PDB entry 7MK6 | X-ray diffraction, 3.10 A resolution | chains B and C of the 3 polymer chains in the assembly

# Chain B
Protein: Fab light chain
Source organism: synthetic construct
Notes: antibody fragment or engineered binder
Chain sequence (215 residues; numbered 1 to 215; the number before each row is that of its first residue):
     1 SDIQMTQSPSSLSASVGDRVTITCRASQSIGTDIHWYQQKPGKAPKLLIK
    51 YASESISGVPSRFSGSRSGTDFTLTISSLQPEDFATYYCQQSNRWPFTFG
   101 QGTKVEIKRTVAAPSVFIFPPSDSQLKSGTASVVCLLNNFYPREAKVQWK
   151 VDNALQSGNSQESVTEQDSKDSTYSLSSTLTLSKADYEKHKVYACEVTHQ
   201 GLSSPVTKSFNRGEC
Unresolved in the structure: 1, 53, 194, 199-215
Disulfides: Cys24-Cys89, Cys135-Cys195

# Chain C
Protein: pH-gated potassium channel KcsA
Source organism: Streptomyces lividans
UniProt: P0A334 (KCSA_STRLI); residues 26-121 here = UniProt positions 26-121
Chain sequence (96 residues; row label = number of the first residue in the row):
    26 WRCAGAATVLLVIVLLAGSYLAVLAERGAPGAQLITYPRALWWSVVTATT
    76 VGYGDLYPVTLWGRCVAVVVMVAGITSFGLVTAALATWFVGQCQQQ
Unresolved in the structure: 26-27, 119-121
Sequence notes: engineered mutation Cys28 (Ala in P0A334), Val71 (Glu in P0A334), Cys90 (Leu in P0A334), Gln117 (Arg in P0A334), Cys118 (Glu in P0A334), Gln120 (Glu in P0A334), Gln121 (Arg in P0A334)
Reported in the primary citation:
  - conformationally variable residues (helix shift, side-chain flip): Glu51, Trp67, Thr75, Gly77, Val84, Thr85, Phe103, Thr112
  - self-association interface (contacts with another copy of this molecule); pairs are residue here / residue on that copy: Cys28-Cys118

# Interface between chain B and chain C
Contacting residue pairs (21):
  Asp2(B) with Pro55(C)
  Asp33(B) with Arg64(C), salt bridge
  Ser92(B) with Ile60(C); Arg64(C), hydrogen bond
  Asn93(B) with Ala57(C); Gln58(C), hydrogen bond; Ile60(C); Arg64(C), hydrogen bond (backbone-side chain)
  Arg94(B) with Gly56(C), hydrogen bond (side chain-backbone); Ala57(C); Gln58(C), hydrogen bond; Ile60(C)
  Trp95(B) with Arg52(C); Gly53(C); Ala54(C); Pro55(C); Gly56(C), hydrogen bond (backbone-backbone); Ala57(C), hydrogen bond (backbone-backbone); Ile60(C)
  Phe97(B) with Arg52(C); Ile60(C), hydrophobic
Also at the interface, not in a pair above, chain C (10 interface residues in all): Thr61

# In short
7 residues of chain B and 10 residues of chain C are in contact, with 7 hydrogen bonds and 1 salt bridge.
Among the polar pairs are Asp33(B)-Arg64(C), Ser92(B)-Arg64(C) and Asn93(B)-Gln58(C). From the paper:
conformational variability at Glu51(C), Trp67(C) and Thr75(C) among others; a self-association interface
involving Cys28(C).
Chain B is Fab light chain (synthetic construct) and chain C is pH-gated potassium channel KcsA (Streptomyces
lividans); the structure, KcsA open gate E71V mutant with sodium, was determined by X-ray diffraction together
with 7MHR, 7MHX, 7MJT and 7MUB from the same study.
